PDB entry 7BYD | X-ray diffraction, 2.80 A resolution | chains A and C of the 5 polymer chains in the assembly

[Chain A]
Name: B protein
Organism: Macaca mulatta
Reference sequence: B2ZHY7 (B2ZHY7_MACMU); residues 1-276 here correspond to UniProt positions 22-297 (UniProt number = residue number + 21)
Sequence (276 residues; numbered 1 to 276; the number before each row is that of its first residue):
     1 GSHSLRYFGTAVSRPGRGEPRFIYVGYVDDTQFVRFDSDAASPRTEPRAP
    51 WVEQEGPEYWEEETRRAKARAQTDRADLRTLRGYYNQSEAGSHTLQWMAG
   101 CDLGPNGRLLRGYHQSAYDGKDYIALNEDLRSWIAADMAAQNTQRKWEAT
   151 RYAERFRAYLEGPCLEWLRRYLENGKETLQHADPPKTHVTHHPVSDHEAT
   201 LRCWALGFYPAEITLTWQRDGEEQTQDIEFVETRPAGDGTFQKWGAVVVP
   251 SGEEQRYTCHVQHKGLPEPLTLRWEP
Sequence notes: engineered mutation Glu128 (Arg149 in B2ZHY7), Glu177 (Lys198 in B2ZHY7), Glu223 (Asp244 in B2ZHY7)
Disulfide bonds: Cys101-Cys164, Cys203-Cys259

[Chain C]
Name: Gly-gly-ala-ile
Sequence (4 residues; numbered 2 to 5; the number before each row is that of its first residue):
     2 GGAI
Covalently attached groups: myristic acid (MYR) linked to Gly2

[Chain A / chain C interface]
Contacting residue pairs - 12 pairs, chain A then chain C:
  Thr73(A) - Gly2(C)  hydrogen bond (side chain-backbone)
  Thr73(A) - Gly3(C)
  Asp77(A) - Ala4(C)
  Asp77(A) - Ile5(C)  hydrogen bond (side chain-backbone)
  Leu81(A) - Ile5(C)  hydrophobic
  Tyr84(A) - Ile5(C)
  Tyr123(A) - Ile5(C)
  Thr143(A) - Ile5(C)  hydrogen bond (side chain-backbone)
  Lys146(A) - Ala4(C)  hydrogen bond (side chain-backbone)
  Trp147(A) - Ala4(C)  hydrogen bond (side chain-backbone)
  Tyr152(A) - Gly2(C)  hydrogen bond (side chain-backbone)
  Tyr152(A) - Gly3(C)  hydrogen bond (side chain-backbone)
Other interface residues (no listed pair), chain A (12 interface residues in all): Arg70, Thr80, Leu95

[In short]
12 residues of chain A and 4 residues of chain C are in contact, with 7 hydrogen bonds. Polar pairs include
Thr73(A)-Gly2(C), Asp77(A)-Ile5(C) and Thr143(A)-Ile5(C). Myristic acid is covalently linked to Gly2(C).
Here chain A is B protein (Macaca mulatta) and chain C is Gly-gly-ala-ile. Entry 7BYD (Crystal structure of
SN45 TCR in complex with lipopeptide-bound Mamu-B*05104) was determined by X-ray diffraction.
